Entry 7T7L (X-ray diffraction, 2.20 A resolution); this record covers chains A and C.

[Chain A (and C)]
Molecule: Histone-lysine N-methyltransferase EHMT2
Source organism: Homo sapiens
Notes: EC 2.1.1.-, 2.1.1.43; chain C of this document is another copy of the same molecule, construct and numbering; everything in this record applies to it too
UniProt: Q96KQ7 (EHMT2_HUMAN); residues 913-1193 here = UniProt positions 913-1193
Amino-acid sequence (283 residues; numbered 911 to 1193; the number before each row is that of its first residue):
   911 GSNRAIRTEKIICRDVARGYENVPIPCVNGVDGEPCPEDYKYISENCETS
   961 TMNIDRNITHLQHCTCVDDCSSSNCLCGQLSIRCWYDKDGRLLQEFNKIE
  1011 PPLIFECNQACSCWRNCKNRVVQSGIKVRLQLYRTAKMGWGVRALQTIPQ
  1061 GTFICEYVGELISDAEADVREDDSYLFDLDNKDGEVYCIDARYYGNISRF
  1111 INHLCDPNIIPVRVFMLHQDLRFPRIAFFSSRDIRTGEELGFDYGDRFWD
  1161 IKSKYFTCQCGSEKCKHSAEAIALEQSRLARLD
Disordered / not traced: 911-920, 1092-1093, 1189-1193 (chain C: 911-917, 1092-1093, 1186-1193)
Construct notes: expression tag (911-912)
Swiss-Prot annotation at these positions:
  - region (Interaction with histone H3): Asp1074 to Asp1093, Tyr1154 to Arg1157
  - binding site (Zn(2+)): Cys974, Cys976, Cys980, Cys985, Cys987, Cys1017, Cys1021, Cys1023, Cys1027, Cys1115, Cys1168, Cys1170, Cys1175
  - binding site (S-adenosyl-L-methionine): Met1048 to Trp1050, Tyr1085, Asn1112, His1113, Gln1169
  - site: Tyr1067 (Histone H3K9me binding)
Disulfides: Cys937-Cys946
Covalently attached groups: compound G5U linked to Cys1098
Bound ions: Zn2+ site 1: Cys974, Cys987, Cys1017, Cys1021; Zn2+ site 2: Cys974, Cys976, Cys980, Cys985; Zn2+ site 3: Cys980, Cys1017, Cys1023, Cys1027; Zn2+ site 4: Cys1115, Cys1168, Cys1170, Cys1175
Residues lining bound ligands:
  - G5U (N-(6-methoxy-4-{[1-(propan-2-yl)piperidin-4-yl]amino}-7-[3-(pyrrolidin-1-yl)propoxy]quinazolin-2-yl)propanamide): Tyr1067, Asp1074, Ala1077, Asp1078, Val1079, Arg1080, Asp1083, Ser1084, Tyr1085, Leu1086, Phe1087, Asp1088, Tyr1097, Phe1152, Tyr1154, Arg1157, Phe1158, Ile1161, Lys1162
  - S-adenosylmethionine (SAM): Met1048, Gly1049, Trp1050, Ser1084, Tyr1085, Arg1109, Phe1110, Ile1111, Asn1112, His1113, Tyr1154, Phe1158, Trp1159, Lys1162, Phe1166, Thr1167, Cys1168, Gln1169, Cys1170
What the authors report for this chain:
  - binding site for G5U: Cys1098

[Interface between chain A and chain C]
Pairs across the interface (53; chain A residue first):
  Arg924(A) - Trp1024(C)
  Asp925(A) - Trp1024(C)
  Arg928(A) - Cys1021(C)
  Arg928(A) - Ser1022(C)
  Arg928(A) - Cys1023(C)  hydrogen bond (side chain-backbone)
  Arg928(A) - Trp1024(C)
  Arg928(A) - Arg1025(C)  hydrogen bond (backbone-backbone)
  Gly929(A) - Trp1024(C)
  Gly929(A) - Arg1025(C)
  Tyr930(A) - Asn1018(C)  hydrogen bond (side chain-backbone)
  Tyr930(A) - Gln1019(C)
  Tyr930(A) - Arg1025(C)
  Tyr930(A) - Arg1030(C)  hydrogen bond
  Lys951(A) - Gln1019(C)
  Lys951(A) - Ala1020(C)
  Lys951(A) - Cys1021(C)  hydrogen bond (side chain-backbone)
  Lys951(A) - Ser1022(C)
  Cys957(A) - Ile968(C)  hydrophobic
  Glu958(A) - Arg966(C)
  Glu958(A) - Asn967(C)
  Glu958(A) - Ile968(C)  hydrogen bond (backbone-backbone)
  Thr959(A) - Asn967(C)  hydrogen bond (backbone-side chain)
  Thr959(A) - Ile968(C)
  Thr959(A) - Thr969(C)
  Ser960(A) - Asn967(C)
  Asn963(A) - Asn963(C)
  Arg966(A) - Glu958(C)
  Arg966(A) - Arg966(C)
  Asn967(A) - Glu958(C)
  Asn967(A) - Thr959(C)  hydrogen bond (side chain-backbone)
  Ile968(A) - Cys957(C)  hydrophobic
  Ile968(A) - Glu958(C)  hydrogen bond (backbone-backbone)
  Ile968(A) - Thr959(C)
  Ile968(A) - Tyr1104(C)  hydrophobic
  Thr969(A) - Thr959(C)
  Thr969(A) - Tyr1104(C)
  Asn1018(A) - Tyr930(C)  hydrogen bond (backbone-side chain)
  Gln1019(A) - Tyr930(C)
  Gln1019(A) - Lys951(C)
  Ala1020(A) - Lys951(C)
  Cys1021(A) - Arg928(C)  hydrogen bond (backbone-side chain)
  Cys1021(A) - Lys951(C)  hydrogen bond (backbone-side chain)
  Ser1022(A) - Arg928(C)
  Ser1022(A) - Lys951(C)
  Cys1023(A) - Arg928(C)  hydrogen bond (backbone-side chain)
  Trp1024(A) - Asp925(C)
  Trp1024(A) - Arg928(C)
  Trp1024(A) - Gly929(C)
  Arg1025(A) - Arg928(C)  hydrogen bond (backbone-backbone)
  Arg1025(A) - Gly929(C)
  Arg1025(A) - Tyr930(C)
  Arg1030(A) - Tyr930(C)  hydrogen bond
  Tyr1104(A) - Ile968(C)  hydrophobic
Other interface residues (no listed pair), chain A (26 interface residues in all): Ile953
Other interface residues (no listed pair), chain C (25 interface residues in all): Ile953, Ser960

[Overview]
The interface between chain A and chain C involves 26 residues on one side and 25 on the other, with 15
hydrogen bonds. Polar contacts include Arg928(A)-Cys1023(C), Tyr930(A)-Asn1018(C) and Tyr930(A)-Arg1030(C).
Bound to chain A: S-adenosylmethionine. Compound G5U is covalently linked to Cys1098(A). From the paper: a
binding site for G5U at Cys1098(A).
Both chains are Histone-lysine N-methyltransferase EHMT2 (Homo sapiens). Entry 7T7L (Structure of human G9a
SET-domain (EHMT2) in complex with covalent inhibitor (Compound 1)) was determined by X-ray diffraction (same
publication as 7T7M).
